Entry 9EIL (electron microscopy, 3.20 A resolution); this record covers chains E and I of the 11 polymer chains in the assembly.

# Chain E
Molecule: Histone H3.2
From: Xenopus laevis
UniProt: P84233 (H32_XENLA); residues 1-135 here correspond to UniProt positions 2-136 (UniProt number = residue number + 1)
Sequence (135 residues; numbered 1 to 135; the number before each row is that of its first residue):
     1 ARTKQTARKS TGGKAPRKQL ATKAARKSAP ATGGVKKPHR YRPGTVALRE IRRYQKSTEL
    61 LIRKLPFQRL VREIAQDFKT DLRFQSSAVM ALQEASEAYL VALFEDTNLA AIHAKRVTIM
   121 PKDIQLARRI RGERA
Unresolved in the structure: 1-39, 135
Differences from the reference sequence: engineered mutation Ala102 (Gly103 in P84233), Ala110 (Cys111 in P84233)
UniProt features mapped onto this chain:
  - modified residue: Arg2 (Asymmetric dimethylarginine), Thr3 (Phosphothreonine), Lys4 (Allysine), Gln5 (5-glutamyl dopamine), Thr6 (Phosphothreonine), Arg8 (Citrulline), Lys9 (N6,N6,N6-trimethyllysine), Ser10 (ADP-ribosylserine), Thr11 (Phosphothreonine), Lys14 (N6-(2-hydroxyisobutyryl)lysine), Arg17 (Asymmetric dimethylarginine), Lys18 (N6-(2-hydroxyisobutyryl)lysine), Lys23 (N6-(2-hydroxyisobutyryl)lysine), Arg26 (Citrulline), Lys27 (N6,N6,N6-trimethyllysine), Ser28 (ADP-ribosylserine), Lys36 (N6,N6,N6-trimethyllysine), Lys37 (N6-methyllysine), Tyr41 (Phosphotyrosine), Lys56 (N6,N6,N6-trimethyllysine) and 8 more in UniProt

# Chain I
Molecule: 185-nt DNA strand
Sequence (185 nucleotides; row label = number of the first residue in the row; numbers below 1 keep their minus sign (DA-92 is residue -92)):
   -92 ATCGCTGTTC AATACATGCA CAGGATGTAT ATATCTGACA CGTGCCTGGA GACTAGGGAG
   -32 TAATCCCCTT GGCGGTTAAA ACGCGGGGGA CAGCGCGTAC GTGCGTTTAA GCGGTGCTAG
    28 AGCTGTCTAC GACCAATTGA GCGGCCTCGG CACCGGGATT CTCCAGGGCG GCCGCGTATA
    88 GGGAT
Unresolved in the structure: -92 to -69, 73-92

# Chain E / chain I interface
Contacting residue pairs (22; chain E residue first):
  Arg40(E) with DG-8(I), base contact; DC70(I), sugar contact
  Tyr41(E) with DT69(I), phosphate contact; DC70(I), sugar contact
  Arg42(E) with DG-5(I), salt bridge to the phosphate; DC70(I), hydrogen bond to the phosphate
  Pro43(E) with DG-5(I), sugar contact
  Thr45(E) with DT69(I), hydrogen bond to the phosphate; DC70(I), phosphate contact
  Arg72(E) with DT-23(I), salt bridge to the phosphate
  Arg83(E) with DT-24(I), hydrogen bond to the base; DT-23(I), phosphate contact
  Phe84(E) with DT-24(I), phosphate contact; DT-23(I), hydrogen bond to the phosphate
  Gln85(E) with DT-24(I), phosphate contact
  Ser86(E) with DT-24(I), phosphate contact
  Arg116(E) with DA-3(I), phosphate contact; DC-2(I), phosphate contact
  Val117(E) with DA-3(I), hydrogen bond to the phosphate
  Thr118(E) with DA-3(I), phosphate contact
  Met120(E) with DA-3(I), phosphate contact; DC-2(I), phosphate contact
Interface residues without a listed pair, chain E (17 interface residues in all): Arg63, Leu82, Lys115
Interface residues without a listed pair, chain I (11 interface residues in all): DA-14, DA-13, DG-6

# Overview
17 residues of chain E face 11 of chain I across their interface; the contacts include 5 hydrogen bonds and 2
salt bridges. Polar pairs include Arg83(E)-DT-24(I), Arg42(E)-DC70(I) and Thr45(E)-DT69(I).
Here chain E is Histone H3.2 (Xenopus laevis) and chain I is a 185-nt DNA strand. Entry 9EIL (SIRT6 bound to
an H3K27Ac nucleosome) was determined by electron microscopy.
